PDB entry 6ZMN | X-ray diffraction, 2.33 A resolution | chains A and B of the 4 polymer chains in the assembly

== Chain A (and B) ==
Molecule: Mothers against decapentaplegic homolog 3
Source organism: Homo sapiens
Notes: chain B of this document is another copy of the same molecule, construct and numbering; everything in this record applies to it too
Reference sequence: P84022 (SMAD3_HUMAN); aligned to UniProt positions 10-133 over residues 10-133 (the alignment contains insertions or deletions, so no single offset holds)
Chain sequence (125 residues; numbered 9 to 133; the number before each row is that of its first residue):
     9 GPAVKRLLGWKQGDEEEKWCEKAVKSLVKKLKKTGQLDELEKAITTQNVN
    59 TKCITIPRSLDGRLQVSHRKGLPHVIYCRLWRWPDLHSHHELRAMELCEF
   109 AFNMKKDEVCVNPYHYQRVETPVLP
Unresolved in the structure: 9, 130-133 (chain B: 128-133)
Differences from the reference sequence: expression tag (9); conflict Ala11 (Ile in P84022), Gln20 (Lys in P84022), Asp22 (Glu in P84022), Glu23 (Gln in P84022)
Ion coordination: Zn2+: Cys61, Cys106, Cys118, His123
Swiss-Prot annotation at these positions:
  - site: Lys40 (Required for trimerization), Lys41 (Required for interaction with DNA and JUN and for functional cooperation with JUN)
  - cross-link: Lys33 (Glycyl lysine isopeptide (Lys-Gly) (interchain with G-Cter in ubiquitin))
From the paper describing this entry:
  - binding site for the 16-nt DNA strand: Arg71
  - binding site for the 16-nt DNA strand: Gln73, Lys78

== Chain A / chain B interface ==
Contacting residue pairs (47):
  Ala11(A) - Leu45(B)  hydrophobic
  Val12(A) - Val32(B)
  Val12(A) - Lys33(B)
  Val12(A) - Val36(B)  hydrophobic
  Arg14(A) - Glu49(B)  salt bridge
  Leu15(A) - Val32(B)  hydrophobic
  Leu15(A) - Val36(B)  hydrophobic
  Leu15(A) - Leu45(B)  hydrophobic
  Leu15(A) - Leu48(B)  hydrophobic
  Leu15(A) - Trp89(B)  hydrogen bond (backbone-side chain)
  Leu16(A) - Glu29(B)
  Trp18(A) - Ile52(B)  hydrophobic
  Trp18(A) - Thr53(B)
  Trp18(A) - Gln55(B)
  Trp18(A) - Trp89(B)
  Lys19(A) - Glu25(B)
  Lys19(A) - Leu88(B)
  Lys19(A) - Trp89(B)
  Gln20(A) - Leu88(B)  hydrogen bond (backbone-backbone)
  Gln20(A) - Trp89(B)
  Gln20(A) - Arg90(B)  hydrogen bond (side chain-backbone)
  Gln20(A) - Pro92(B)
  Gly21(A) - Pro92(B)
  Asp22(A) - Glu25(B)
  Glu25(A) - Glu25(B)
  Cys28(A) - Lys19(B)
  Glu29(A) - Leu16(B)
  Val32(A) - Val12(B)  hydrophobic
  Lys33(A) - Val12(B)
  Val36(A) - Val12(B)  hydrophobic
  Val36(A) - Leu15(B)  hydrophobic
  Leu45(A) - Ala11(B)  hydrophobic
  Leu48(A) - Leu15(B)  hydrophobic
  Glu49(A) - Ala11(B)
  Glu49(A) - Arg14(B)  salt bridge
  Ile52(A) - Leu15(B)  hydrophobic
  Ile52(A) - Trp18(B)  hydrophobic
  Thr53(A) - Trp18(B)
  Gln55(A) - Trp18(B)
  Leu88(A) - Lys19(B)
  Leu88(A) - Gln20(B)  hydrogen bond (backbone-backbone)
  Trp89(A) - Leu15(B)  hydrogen bond (side chain-backbone)
  Trp89(A) - Trp18(B)
  Trp89(A) - Lys19(B)
  Trp89(A) - Gln20(B)
  Arg90(A) - Gln20(B)
  Pro92(A) - Gln20(B)
Other interface residues (no listed pair), chain B (26 interface residues in all): Gly21, Cys28, Arg87

== Summary ==
The chain A/chain B interface involves 26 residues from each chain; the contacts include 5 hydrogen bonds and
2 salt bridges. Polar contacts include Arg14(A)-Glu49(B), Leu15(A)-Trp89(B) and Gln20(A)-Arg90(B). The Zn2+
site is built by Cys61(A), Cys106(A), Cys118(A) and His123(A). The paper reports a binding site for the 16-nt
DNA strand at Arg71(A), Gln73(A) and Lys78(A).
Chain A and chain B are both Mothers against decapentaplegic homolog 3 (Homo sapiens); the structure, Crystal
structure of the Smad3-Smad5 MH1 domain chimera bound to the GGCGC site, was determined by X-ray diffraction
together with 6TBZ, 6TCE, 6FZS and 6FZT from the same study.
